PDB entry 7EDF | electron microscopy, 3.20 A resolution | chains A and B of the 3 polymer chains in the assembly

# Chain A (and B)
Protein: Spike glycoprotein
Organism: Severe acute respiratory syndrome coronavirus 2
Notes: chain B of this document is another copy of the same molecule, construct and numbering; everything in this record applies to it too
UniProtKB: P0DTC2 (SPIKE_SARS2); aligned to UniProt positions 16-1205 over residues 16-1205 (the alignment contains insertions or deletions, so no single offset holds)
Chain sequence (1286 residues; numbered -5 to 1280; the number before each row is that of its first residue; numbers below 1 keep their minus sign (Met-5 is residue -5)):
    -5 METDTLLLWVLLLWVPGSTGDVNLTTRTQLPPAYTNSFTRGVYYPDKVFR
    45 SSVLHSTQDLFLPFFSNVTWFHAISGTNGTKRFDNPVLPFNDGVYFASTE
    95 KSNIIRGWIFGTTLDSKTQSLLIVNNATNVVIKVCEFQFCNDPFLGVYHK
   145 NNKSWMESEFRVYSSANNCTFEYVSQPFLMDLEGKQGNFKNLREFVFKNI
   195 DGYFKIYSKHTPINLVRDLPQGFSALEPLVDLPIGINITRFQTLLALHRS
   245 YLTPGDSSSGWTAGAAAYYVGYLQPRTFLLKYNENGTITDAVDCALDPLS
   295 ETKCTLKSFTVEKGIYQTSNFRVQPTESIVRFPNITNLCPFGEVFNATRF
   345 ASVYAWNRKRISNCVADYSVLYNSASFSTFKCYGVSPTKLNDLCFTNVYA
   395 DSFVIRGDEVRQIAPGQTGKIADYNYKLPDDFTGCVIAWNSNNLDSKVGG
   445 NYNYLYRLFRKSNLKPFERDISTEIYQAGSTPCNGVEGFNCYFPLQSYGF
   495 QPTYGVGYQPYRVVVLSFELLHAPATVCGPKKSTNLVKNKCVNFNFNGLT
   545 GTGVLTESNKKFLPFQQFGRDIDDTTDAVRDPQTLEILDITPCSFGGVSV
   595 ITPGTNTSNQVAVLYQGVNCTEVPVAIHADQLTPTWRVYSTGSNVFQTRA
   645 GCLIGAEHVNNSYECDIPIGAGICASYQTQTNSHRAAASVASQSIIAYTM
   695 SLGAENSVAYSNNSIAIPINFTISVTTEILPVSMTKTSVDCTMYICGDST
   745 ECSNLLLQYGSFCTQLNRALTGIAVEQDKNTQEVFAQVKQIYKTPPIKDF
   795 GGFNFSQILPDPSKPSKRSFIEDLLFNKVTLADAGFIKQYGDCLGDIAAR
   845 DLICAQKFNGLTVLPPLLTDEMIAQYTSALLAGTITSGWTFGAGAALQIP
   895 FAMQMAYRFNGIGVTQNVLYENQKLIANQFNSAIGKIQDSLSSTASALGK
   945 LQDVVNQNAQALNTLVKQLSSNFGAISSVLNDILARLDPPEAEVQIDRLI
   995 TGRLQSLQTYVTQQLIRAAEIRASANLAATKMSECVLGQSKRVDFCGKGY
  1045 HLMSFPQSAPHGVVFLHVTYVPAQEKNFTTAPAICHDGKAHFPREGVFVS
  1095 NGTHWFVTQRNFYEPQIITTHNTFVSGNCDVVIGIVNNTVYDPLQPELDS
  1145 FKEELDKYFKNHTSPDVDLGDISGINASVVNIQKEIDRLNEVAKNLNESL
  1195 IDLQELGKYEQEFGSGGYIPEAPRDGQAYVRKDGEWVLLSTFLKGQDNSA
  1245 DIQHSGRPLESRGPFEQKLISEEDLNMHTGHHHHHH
Not modelled in the structure: -5 to 26, 67-78, 142-150, 242-259, 620-635, 675-685, 825-841, 1145-1280 (chain B: -5 to 26, 67-78, 142-150, 171-182, 206-213, 240-260, 619-627, 673-687, 825-833, 1144-1280)
Differences from the reference sequence: initiating methionine (-5); expression tag (-4 to 15, 1206-1280); conflict Tyr498 (Asn501 in P0DTC2), Asp567 (Ala570 in P0DTC2), Gly611 (Asp614 in P0DTC2), His678 (Pro681 in P0DTC2), Ala680 (Arg683 in P0DTC2), Ala682 (Arg685 in P0DTC2), Ile713 (Thr716 in P0DTC2), Ala979 (Ser982 in P0DTC2), Pro983 (Lys986 in P0DTC2), Pro984 (Val987 in P0DTC2), His1115 (Asp1118 in P0DTC2)
Swiss-Prot annotation at these positions:
  - glycosylation (N-linked (GlcNAc...) asparagine): Asn17 (complex), Asn61 (hybrid), Asn331 (complex), Asn603 (hybrid)
Cystine bridges: Cys129-Cys163, Cys288-Cys298, Cys333-Cys358, Cys376-Cys429, Cys388-Cys522, Cys477-Cys485, Cys535-Cys587, Cys614-Cys646, Cys659-Cys668, Cys735-Cys757, Cys740-Cys746, Cys1029-Cys1040, Cys1079-Cys1123
Glycans and other covalent adducts: N-acetylglucosamine (NAG) linked to Asn61, Asn120, Asn162, Asn231, Asn279, Asn328, Asn340, Asn600, Asn613, Asn654, Asn706, Asn714, Asn798, Asn1071, Asn1095, Asn1131

# Interface between chain A and chain B
Pairs across the interface - 116 pairs, chain A then chain B:
  Asn314(A) - Asp734(B)  hydrogen bond
  Arg354(A) - Cys163(B)  hydrogen bond (side chain-backbone)
  Arg354(A) - Thr164(B)  hydrogen bond (side chain-backbone)
  Asn357(A) - Phe165(B)
  Pro518(A) - Pro227(B)
  Lys555(A) - Phe43(B)
  Lys555(A) - Asn279(B)
  Phe559(A) - Tyr38(B)  hydrophobic
  Phe559(A) - Lys41(B)  hydrogen bond (backbone-side chain)
  Phe559(A) - Glu221(B)
  Phe559(A) - Pro222(B)
  Gln560(A) - Lys41(B)
  Gln560(A) - Val42(B)
  Gln560(A) - Phe43(B)
  Gln560(A) - Gly280(B)
  Gln561(A) - Lys41(B)  hydrogen bond (backbone-backbone)
  Phe562(A) - Lys41(B)
  Phe562(A) - Val42(B)
  Phe562(A) - Phe43(B)  hydrogen bond (backbone-backbone)
  Gly563(A) - Phe43(B)
  Arg564(A) - Phe43(B)  hydrogen bond (backbone-backbone)
  Arg564(A) - Arg44(B)
  Ile566(A) - Lys961(B)
  Asp567(A) - Lys851(B)  salt bridge
  Asp567(A) - Asn957(B)
  Asp567(A) - Val960(B)
  Asp567(A) - Lys961(B)
  Asp568(A) - Lys961(B)  salt bridge
  Thr570(A) - Phe852(B)
  Pro586(A) - Phe852(B)  hydrophobic
  Phe589(A) - Gln850(B)  hydrogen bond (backbone-side chain)
  Phe589(A) - Phe852(B)
  Phe589(A) - Gly854(B)
  Phe589(A) - Thr856(B)
  Gly611(A) - Ile847(B)
  Gly611(A) - Gln850(B)  hydrogen bond (backbone-side chain)
  Gln641(A) - Ile847(B)
  Arg643(A) - Ala842(B)  hydrogen bond (side chain-backbone)
  Arg643(A) - Ala843(B)  hydrogen bond (side chain-backbone)
  Arg643(A) - Arg844(B)  hydrogen bond (side chain-backbone)
  Pro662(A) - Leu861(B)  hydrophobic
  Ala665(A) - Pro860(B)  hydrogen bond (backbone-backbone)
  Ala665(A) - Leu861(B)
  Gly666(A) - Leu861(B)  hydrogen bond (backbone-backbone)
  Gly666(A) - Met866(B)
  Met694(A) - Leu862(B)  hydrophobic
  Met694(A) - Met866(B)  hydrophobic
  Leu696(A) - Met866(B)  hydrophobic
  Leu696(A) - Gln869(B)
  Leu696(A) - Tyr870(B)
  Ala698(A) - Gln784(B)
  Ala698(A) - Ile785(B)  hydrogen bond (backbone-backbone)
  Glu699(A) - Gln784(B)
  Glu699(A) - Ile785(B)
  Glu699(A) - Lys787(B)  salt bridge
  Asn700(A) - Gln784(B)
  Asn700(A) - Ile785(B)  hydrogen bond (backbone-backbone)
  Asn700(A) - Tyr786(B)
  Asn700(A) - Lys787(B)  hydrogen bond (backbone-backbone)
  Val702(A) - Thr880(B)
  Ala703(A) - Gln892(B)
  Tyr704(A) - Pro789(B)  hydrophobic
  Tyr704(A) - Asp793(B)  hydrogen bond (side chain-backbone)
  Tyr704(A) - Phe794(B)
  Tyr704(A) - Thr880(B)
  Tyr704(A) - Ile893(B)
  Tyr704(A) - Phe895(B)
  Asn706(A) - Asp793(B)
  Ser708(A) - Gln892(B)  hydrogen bond
  Ser708(A) - Pro894(B)
  Ile709(A) - Gln892(B)
  Ile709(A) - Ile893(B)  hydrophobic
  Ala710(A) - Leu891(B)
  Ala710(A) - Gln892(B)
  Pro712(A) - Leu891(B)
  Gln954(A) - Arg762(B)
  Thr958(A) - Ser755(B)
  Thr958(A) - Gln759(B)
  Gln962(A) - Tyr753(B)
  Gln962(A) - Ser755(B)  hydrogen bond
  Gln962(A) - Phe756(B)
  Ser965(A) - Gln752(B)  hydrogen bond (side chain-backbone)
  Ser965(A) - Tyr753(B)
  Ser965(A) - Gly754(B)
  Phe967(A) - Gln752(B)  hydrogen bond (backbone-backbone)
  Phe967(A) - Tyr753(B)
  Pro984(A) - Asp424(B)
  Gln1007(A) - Gln759(B)
  Ile1010(A) - Ile1010(B)  hydrophobic
  Arg1036(A) - Glu1028(B)  salt bridge
  Arg1036(A) - Arg1036(B)
  Val1037(A) - Ser1027(B)
  Val1037(A) - Glu1028(B)
  Asp1038(A) - Ser1027(B)
  Lys1042(A) - Lys783(B)
  Lys1042(A) - Ala887(B)
  Lys1042(A) - Gly888(B)
  Gly1043(A) - Ala887(B)
  Pro1066(A) - Ala887(B)
  Glu1069(A) - Leu891(B)
  Asn1071(A) - Gln892(B)  hydrogen bond
  Thr1074(A) - Met897(B)
  Pro1076(A) - Tyr914(B)
  Phe1086(A) - Gln910(B)
  Phe1086(A) - Asn911(B)
  Phe1086(A) - Tyr914(B)  hydrophobic
  Pro1087(A) - Gln910(B)  hydrogen bond (backbone-side chain)
  Gly1090(A) - Tyr901(B)
  Val1091(A) - Tyr901(B)
  Arg1104(A) - Tyr901(B)
  Phe1118(A) - Thr909(B)
  Ser1120(A) - Asn911(B)
  Ser1120(A) - Glu915(B)
  Ile1127(A) - Lys918(B)
  Leu1138(A) - Leu1138(B)  hydrophobic
  Leu1142(A) - Leu1142(B)  hydrophobic
Interface residues without a listed pair, chain A (94 interface residues in all): Arg316, Thr544, Thr546, Lys554, Phe556, Leu557, Thr569, Ile584, Ser588, Val612, Thr642, Ala644, Ile663, Gly664, Thr693, Gly697, Ser701, Ser705, Asn966, Gly968, Pro983, Gln999, Ser1000, Thr1003, Glu1014, Phe1039, Tyr1044, Ala1075, Val1125, Val1126
Interface residues without a listed pair, chain B (93 interface residues in all): Asp40, Val47, Gly196, Thr736, Met737, Asp742, Asp845, Leu855, Pro859, Ser881, Trp883, Gly886, Ala889, Ala890, Gln917, Asn975, Gln1002, Leu1009, Arg1016, Thr1024, Leu1031, Gly1032, Glu1141

# Overview
94 residues of chain A face 93 of chain B across their interface, with 24 hydrogen bonds and 4 salt bridges.
Among the polar pairs are Asp567(A)-Lys851(B), Asp568(A)-Lys961(B) and Glu699(A)-Lys787(B). Covalently linked
N-acetylglucosamine: at Asn61(A), Asn120(A), Asn162(A), Asn231(A), Asn279(A) and Asn328(A) and 10 more.
Chain A and chain B are both Spike glycoprotein (Severe acute respiratory syndrome coronavirus 2); the
structure, Cryo-EM structure of SARS-CoV-2 S-UK variant (B.1.1.7), one RBD-up conformation 1, was determined
by electron microscopy (same publication as 7EDG, 7EDH, 7EDI, 7EDJ and 7EH5).
